4Z6J - chains A and B; structure by X-ray diffraction, 2.40 A resolution.

[Chain A (and B)]
Name: Avidin family
Source organism: Hoeflea phototrophica DFL-43
Notes: chain B of this document is another copy of the same molecule, construct and numbering; everything in this record applies to it too
Reference sequence: A9D857 (A9D857_9RHIZ); residues 1-144 here correspond to UniProt positions 21-164 (UniProt number = residue number + 20)
Chain sequence (144 residues; row label = number of the first residue in the row):
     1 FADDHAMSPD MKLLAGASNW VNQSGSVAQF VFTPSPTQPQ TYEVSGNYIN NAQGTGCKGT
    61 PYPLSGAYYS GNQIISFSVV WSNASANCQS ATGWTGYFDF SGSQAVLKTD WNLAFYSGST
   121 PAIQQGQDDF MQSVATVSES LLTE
Disordered / not traced: 1-11 (chain B: 1-12, 15-16)
Cystine bridges: Cys-57/Cys-88
UniProt features mapped onto this chain:
  - binding site (biotin): Asn-22, Ser-26, Tyr-48, Asn-50, Gly-56, Ser-90, Thr-92, Asp-128

[How chain A and chain B interact]
Pairs across the interface (68):
  Thr-37(A) with Pro-63(B)
  Gln-38(A) with Pro-63(B); Val-80(B), hydrogen bond (side chain-backbone); Ser-82(B), hydrogen bond (side chain-backbone)
  Pro-39(A) with Ser-82(B), hydrogen bond (backbone-side chain); Asn-83(B)
  Thr-41(A) with Val-80(B); Ser-82(B)
  Glu-43(A) with Ser-65(B)
  Pro-63(A) with Thr-37(B); Gln-38(B)
  Ser-65(A) with Gly-66(B), hydrogen bond (side chain-backbone); Ala-67(B)
  Gly-66(A) with Ser-65(B), hydrogen bond (backbone-side chain)
  Ala-67(A) with Ser-65(B); Val-80(B), hydrophobic
  Tyr-68(A) with Val-80(B)
  Tyr-69(A) with Val-80(B), hydrophobic; Asn-87(B), hydrogen bond; Gln-89(B)
  Asn-72(A) with Gln-89(B), hydrogen bond (side chain-backbone); Tyr-116(B)
  Ile-74(A) with Gln-89(B); Ala-91(B), hydrophobic; Ala-114(B), hydrophobic; Phe-115(B), hydrophobic
  Ser-76(A) with Ser-78(B), hydrogen bond; Thr-92(B); Gly-93(B)
  Ser-78(A) with Ser-76(B), hydrogen bond
  Val-80(A) with Gln-38(B), hydrogen bond (backbone-side chain); Thr-41(B); Ala-67(B), hydrophobic; Tyr-69(B), hydrophobic
  Ser-82(A) with Gln-38(B), hydrogen bond (backbone-side chain); Pro-39(B), hydrogen bond (side chain-backbone); Thr-41(B)
  Asn-83(A) with Pro-39(B)
  Asn-87(A) with Tyr-69(B), hydrogen bond
  Gln-89(A) with Tyr-69(B); Asn-72(B), hydrogen bond (backbone-side chain)
  Ala-91(A) with Ile-74(B), hydrophobic; Thr-95(B)
  Thr-92(A) with Ser-76(B)
  Gly-93(A) with Ser-76(B); Thr-95(B)
  Thr-95(A) with Ala-91(B); Gly-93(B); Asn-112(B); Ala-114(B); Ile-123(B)
  Gly-96(A) with Ala-114(B)
  Tyr-97(A) with Pro-121(B), hydrophobic; Ile-123(B), hydrophobic
  Asp-110(A) with Asn-112(B); Ile-123(B)
  Trp-111(A) with Asn-112(B)
  Asn-112(A) with Thr-95(B); Asp-110(B); Trp-111(B); Asn-112(B)
  Ala-114(A) with Ile-74(B), hydrophobic; Thr-95(B); Gly-96(B)
  Tyr-116(A) with Asn-72(B); Ile-74(B), hydrophobic
  Ile-123(A) with Thr-95(B); Asp-110(B)
Also at the interface, not in a pair above, chain A (39 interface residues in all): Phe-77, Ala-84, Phe-98, Leu-113, Phe-115, Pro-121, Gln-125
Also at the interface, not in a pair above, chain B (39 interface residues in all): Tyr-68, Phe-77, Ala-84, Ser-90, Tyr-97, Lys-108, Leu-113, Gln-125

[In short]
The chain A/chain B interface involves 39 residues from each chain, with 14 hydrogen bonds. Polar pairs
include Gln-38(A)/Val-80(B), Gln-38(A)/Ser-82(B) and Pro-39(A)/Ser-82(B). Curated annotation (UniProt) lists 8
biotin-binding residues on chain A.
Chain A and chain B are both Avidin family (Hoeflea phototrophica DFL-43); the structure, Crystal structure of
apo intact hoefavidin, was determined by X-ray diffraction together with 4Z27, 4Z28, 4Z2O, 4Z2P and 4Z2V from
the same study.
